Entry 4P93 (X-ray diffraction, 1.85 A resolution); this record covers chains A and B.

Chain A (and B):
Protein: Carboxymethylenebutenolidase
From: Pseudomonas sp
Notes: EC 3.1.1.45; chain B of this document is another copy of the same molecule, construct and numbering; everything in this record applies to it too
UniProt: P0A115 (CLCD_PSESB); numbering as in UniProt (aligned over 1-236)
Amino-acid sequence (236 residues; numbered 1 to 236; the number before each row is that of its first residue):
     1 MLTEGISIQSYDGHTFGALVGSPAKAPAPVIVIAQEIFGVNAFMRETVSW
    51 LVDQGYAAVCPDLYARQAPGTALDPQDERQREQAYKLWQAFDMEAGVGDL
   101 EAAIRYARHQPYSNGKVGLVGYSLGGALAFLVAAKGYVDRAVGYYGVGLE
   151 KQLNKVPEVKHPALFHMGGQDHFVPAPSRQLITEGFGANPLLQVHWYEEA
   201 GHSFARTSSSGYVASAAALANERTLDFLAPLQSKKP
Not modelled in the structure: 234-236
Construct notes: engineered mutation Ser123 (Cys in P0A115); conflict Asn154 (Lys in P0A115), Thr224 (Arg in P0A115)
Swiss-Prot annotation at these positions:
  - active site: Asp171, His202

Interface between chain A and chain B:
Contacting residue pairs - 10 pairs, chain A then chain B:
  Tyr11(A) - Val52(B)
  Tyr11(A) - Asp53(B)
  Tyr11(A) - Gly55(B)
  Glu101(A) - Asp53(B)
  Arg105(A) - Ser49(B)
  Arg105(A) - Trp50(B)
  Arg105(A) - Asp53(B)  salt bridge
  Arg108(A) - Arg45(B)
  His109(A) - Glu46(B)  salt bridge
  His109(A) - Thr207(B)  hydrogen bond (backbone-side chain)
Also at the interface, not in a pair above, chain A (7 interface residues in all): Gln110, Gly115
Also at the interface, not in a pair above, chain B (9 interface residues in all): Pro23

Summary:
The interface between chain A and chain B involves 7 residues on one side and 9 on the other, with 1 hydrogen
bond and 2 salt bridges. Polar contacts include Arg105(A)-Asp53(B), His109(A)-Glu46(B) and
His109(A)-Thr207(B). UniProt lists active-site residues Asp171(A) and His202(A) on chain A.
Chain A and chain B are both Carboxymethylenebutenolidase (Pseudomonas sp); the structure, Structure of
Dienelactone Hydrolase at 1.85 A resolution crystallised in the C2 space group, was determined by X-ray
diffraction together with 4P92 from the same study.
